7YS6 - chains A and C of the 5 polymer chains in the assembly; structure by electron microscopy, 3.00 A resolution.

== Chain A ==
Molecule: 5-hydroxytryptamine receptor 6
Organism: Homo sapiens
Reference sequence: P50406 (5HT6R_HUMAN); residue numbers follow UniProt; this construct covers 24-226, 245-345
Sequence (304 residues; row label = number of the first residue in the row; note: 18 numbers in that range are skipped by the numbering (no residue carries them; nothing is unmodelled there)):
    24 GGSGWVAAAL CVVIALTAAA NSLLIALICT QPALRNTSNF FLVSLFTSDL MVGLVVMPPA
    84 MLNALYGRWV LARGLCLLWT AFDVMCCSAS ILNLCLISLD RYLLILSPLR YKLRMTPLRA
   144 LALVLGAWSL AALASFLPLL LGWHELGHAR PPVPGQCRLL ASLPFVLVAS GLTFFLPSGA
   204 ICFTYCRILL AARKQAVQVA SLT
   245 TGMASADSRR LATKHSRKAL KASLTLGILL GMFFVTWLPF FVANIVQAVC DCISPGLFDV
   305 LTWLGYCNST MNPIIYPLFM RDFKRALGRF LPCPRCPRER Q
Not modelled in the structure: 24-30, 245-263, 337-345
Ligand contacts: serotonin (SRO): Asp106, Val107, Cys110, Ser111, Leu182, Ala184, Phe188, Ala192, Ser193, Thr196, Phe284, Phe285, Asn288
Swiss-Prot annotation at these positions:
  - binding site (serotonin): Asp106, Asn288
  - mutagenesis: Asp106 (D106A: Abolished G-protein coupled receptor activity in response to serotonin), Cys110 (C110A: Decreased G-protein coupled receptor activity in response to serotonin), Ser111 (S111A/T: Decreased G-protein coupled receptor activity in response to serotonin), Leu182 (L182A: Decreased G-protein coupled receptor activity in response to serotonin), Phe188 (F188A: Decreased G-protein coupled receptor activity in response to serotonin), Ala192 (A192Y: Abolished G-protein coupled receptor activity in response to serotonin), Trp281 (W281A: Abolished G-protein coupled receptor activity in response to serotonin), Phe284 (F284A: Abolished G-protein coupled receptor activity in response to serotonin), Phe285 (F285A: Decreased G-protein coupled receptor activity in response to serotonin), Tyr310 (Y310A: Decreased G-protein coupled receptor activity in response to serotonin)

== Chain C ==
Molecule: Guanine nucleotide-binding protein G(I)/G(S)/G(T) subunit beta-1
Organism: Homo sapiens
Reference sequence: P62873 (GBB1_HUMAN); residues 19-357 here correspond to UniProt positions 2-340 (UniProt number = residue number - 17)
Sequence (357 residues; numbered 1 to 357; the number before each row is that of its first residue):
     1 MHHHHHHENL YFQGGSSGSE LDQLRQEAEQ LKNQIRDARK ACADATLSQI TNNIDPVGRI
    61 QMRTRRTLRG HLAKIYAMHW GTDSRLLVSA SQDGKLIIWD SYTTNKVHAI PLRSSWVMTC
   121 AYAPSGNYVA CGGLDNICSI YNLKTREGNV RVSRELAGHT GYLSCCRFLD DNQIVTSSGD
   181 TTCALWDIET GQQTTTFTGH TGDVMSLSLA PDTRLFVSGA CDASAKLWDV REGMCRQTFT
   241 GHESDINAIC FFPNGNAFAT GSDDATCRLF DLRADQELMT YSHDNIICGI TSVSFSKSGR
   301 LLLAGYDDFN CNVWDALKAD RAGVLAGHDN RVSCLGVTDD GMAVATGSWD SFLKIWN
Not modelled in the structure: 1-19
Sequence notes: initiating methionine (1); expression tag (2-18)
Swiss-Prot annotation at these positions:
  - modified residue: Ser19 (N-acetylserine), His283 (Phosphohistidine)

== Chain A / chain C interface ==
Residue-residue contacts (4; chain A residue first):
  Pro55(A) with Asp329(C); Phe352(C), hydrophobic
  Arg58(A) with Phe352(C)
  Arg333(A) with Phe309(C)
Interface residues without a listed pair, chain A (4 interface residues in all): Gln54
Interface residues without a listed pair, chain C (4 interface residues in all): Arg69

== In short ==
The chain A/chain C interface involves 4 residues from each chain. Chain A binds serotonin. Curated annotation
(UniProt) lists serotonin-binding residues Asp106(A) and Asn288(A) and 10 mutagenesis sites on chain A.
Chain A is 5-hydroxytryptamine receptor 6 and chain C is Guanine nucleotide-binding protein G(I)/G(S)/G(T)
subunit beta-1, both from Homo sapiens; the structure, Cryo-EM structure of the Serotonin 6 (5-HT6)
receptor-DNGs-scFv16 complex, was determined by electron microscopy.
